7C39 - chains A and B; structure by X-ray diffraction, 1.85 A resolution.

Chain A (and B):
Protein: AoflcA
From: Arthrobotrys oligospora (strain ATCC 24927 / CBS 115.81 / DSM 1491)
Notes: chain B of this document is another copy of the same molecule, construct and numbering; everything in this record applies to it too
UniProtKB: G1XA82 (G1XA82_ARTOA); residues 2-343 here = UniProt positions 2-343
Amino-acid sequence (355 residues; row label = number of the first residue in the row; numbering starts at 0):
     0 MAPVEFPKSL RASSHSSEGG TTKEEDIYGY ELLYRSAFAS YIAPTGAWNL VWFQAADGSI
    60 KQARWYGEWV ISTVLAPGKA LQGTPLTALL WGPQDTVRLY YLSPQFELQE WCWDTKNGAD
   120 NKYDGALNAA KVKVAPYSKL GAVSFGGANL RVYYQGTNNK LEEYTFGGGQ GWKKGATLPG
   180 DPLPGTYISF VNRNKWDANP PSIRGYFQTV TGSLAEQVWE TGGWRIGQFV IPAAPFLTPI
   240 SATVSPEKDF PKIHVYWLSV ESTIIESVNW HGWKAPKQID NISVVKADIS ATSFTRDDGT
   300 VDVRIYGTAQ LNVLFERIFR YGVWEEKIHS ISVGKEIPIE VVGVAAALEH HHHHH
Not modelled in the structure: 0-1, 348-354 (chain B: 0-1, 346-354)
Construct notes: initiating methionine (0); expression tag (1, 344-354)
Residues lining bound ligands:
  - methyl alpha-L-fucopyranoside (MFU), molecule 1: W90, R97, Y99, E109, C111, Y122, G124, A125, L126, A147, L149, F165, W171
  - methyl alpha-L-fucopyranoside (MFU), molecule 2: F144, R150, Y152, E162, A175, P200, I202, W218, W223
  - methyl alpha-L-fucopyranoside (MFU), molecule 3: R192, R203, Y205, E215, V217, R224, G226, Q227, F228, I252, N268, W272

Interface between chain A and chain B:
Contacting residue pairs (80):
  P2(A) - T210(B)
  P2(A) - G211(B)
  P2(A) - P231(B)
  P2(A) - A232(B)
  P2(A) - A233(B)
  V3(A) - T210(B)
  V3(A) - G211(B)
  V3(A) - A233(B)
  V3(A) - F235(B)  hydrophobic
  E4(A) - A232(B)
  E4(A) - A233(B)  hydrogen bond (backbone-backbone)
  E4(A) - P234(B)
  E4(A) - V259(B)
  F5(A) - V259(B)
  P6(A) - V259(B)
  Y27(A) - L182(B)  hydrophobic
  Y27(A) - P183(B)  hydrogen bond (side chain-backbone)
  Y27(A) - F235(B)  hydrophobic
  Y29(A) - Y136(B)
  Y29(A) - N158(B)
  Y29(A) - P183(B)  hydrophobic
  Y33(A) - F235(B)  hydrophobic
  R34(A) - R34(B)
  A55(A) - P135(B)
  A55(A) - Y136(B)  hydrophobic
  D56(A) - F105(B)
  D56(A) - P135(B)
  L80(A) - Q81(B)
  Q81(A) - L80(B)
  Q81(A) - Q81(B)
  Q81(A) - F105(B)
  F105(A) - D56(B)
  F105(A) - Q81(B)
  P135(A) - A55(B)
  P135(A) - D56(B)
  Y136(A) - Y29(B)
  Y136(A) - A55(B)  hydrophobic
  N158(A) - Y29(B)
  L182(A) - Y27(B)  hydrophobic
  L182(A) - I338(B)  hydrophobic
  P183(A) - Y27(B)  hydrogen bond (backbone-side chain)
  P183(A) - Y29(B)  hydrophobic
  P183(A) - I336(B)
  V209(A) - I338(B)
  T210(A) - P2(B)
  T210(A) - V3(B)
  T210(A) - I338(B)
  G211(A) - P2(B)
  G211(A) - V3(B)
  P231(A) - P2(B)
  A232(A) - P2(B)
  A232(A) - E4(B)
  A233(A) - P2(B)
  A233(A) - V3(B)
  A233(A) - E4(B)  hydrogen bond (backbone-backbone)
  P234(A) - E4(B)
  F235(A) - V3(B)
  F235(A) - Y27(B)  hydrophobic
  F235(A) - Y33(B)  hydrophobic
  F235(A) - L310(B)
  V259(A) - E4(B)
  V259(A) - F5(B)
  E260(A) - A344(B)
  E260(A) - A345(B)  hydrogen bond (side chain-backbone)
  L310(A) - F235(B)  hydrophobic
  I336(A) - P183(B)
  I338(A) - L182(B)  hydrophobic
  I338(A) - V209(B)
  I338(A) - T210(B)
  A344(A) - E260(B)
  A345(A) - V259(B)
  A345(A) - E260(B)
  A346(A) - S258(B)
  A346(A) - E260(B)  hydrogen bond (backbone-side chain)
  A346(A) - T262(B)
  A346(A) - Q277(B)
  L347(A) - I264(B)  hydrophobic
  L347(A) - P275(B)
  L347(A) - K276(B)
  L347(A) - Q277(B)
Also at the interface, not in a pair above, chain A (43 interface residues in all): G57, G184, Q207, S212, L236, K285, V343
Also at the interface, not in a pair above, chain B (47 interface residues in all): P6, G184, Q207, S212, L236, K285, V341, V343

Summary:
43 residues of chain A and 47 residues of chain B are in contact, with 6 hydrogen bonds. Among the polar pairs
are Y27(A)-P183(B), E260(A)-A345(B) and A346(A)-E260(B). Ligands of chain A: 3 copies of methyl
alpha-L-fucopyranoside.
Both chains are AoflcA (Arthrobotrys oligospora (strain ATCC 24927 / CBS 115.81 / DSM 1491)). Entry 7C39
(Crystal structure of AofleA from Arthrobotrys oligospora in complex with methylated L-fucose) was determined
by X-ray diffraction, deposited together with 7C37, 7C38, 7C3C, 7C3D and 7C3E.
